4J81 - chains A and D; structure by X-ray diffraction, 1.75 A resolution.

== Chain A ==
Name: Coatomer subunit beta'
Organism: Saccharomyces cerevisiae
Reference sequence: P41811 (COPB2_YEAST); numbering as in UniProt (aligned over 1-301)
Chain sequence (301 residues; each row starts with the number of its first residue):
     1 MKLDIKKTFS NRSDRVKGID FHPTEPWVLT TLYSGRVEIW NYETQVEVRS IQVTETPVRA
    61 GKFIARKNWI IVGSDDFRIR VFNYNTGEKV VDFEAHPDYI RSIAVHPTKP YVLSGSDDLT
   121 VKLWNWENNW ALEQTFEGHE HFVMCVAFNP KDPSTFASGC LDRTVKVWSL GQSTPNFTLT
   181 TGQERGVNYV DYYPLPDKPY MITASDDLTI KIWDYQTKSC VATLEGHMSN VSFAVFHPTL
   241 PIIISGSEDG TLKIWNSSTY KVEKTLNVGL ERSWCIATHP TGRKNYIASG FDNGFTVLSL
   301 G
Unresolved in the structure: 1
Sequence notes: conflict I39 (Leu in P41811)

== Chain D ==
Name: Insulin-induced gene 1 protein
Reference sequence: O15503 (INSI1_HUMAN); residues 1-5 here correspond to UniProt positions 273-277 (UniProt number = residue number + 272)
Chain sequence (5 residues; row label = number of the first residue in the row):
     1 KPHSD

== How chain A and chain D interact ==
Contacting residue pairs (18; chain A residue first):
  R15(A) - D5(D)  hydrogen bond (side chain-backbone)
  K17(A) - D5(D)  hydrogen bond (side chain-backbone)
  Y33(A) - S4(D)  hydrogen bond (side chain-backbone)
  Y33(A) - D5(D)
  R59(A) - H3(D)  hydrogen bond (side chain-backbone)
  R59(A) - S4(D)  hydrogen bond (side chain-backbone)
  R59(A) - D5(D)  hydrogen bond (side chain-backbone)
  D98(A) - K1(D)  salt bridge
  Y99(A) - K1(D)
  R101(A) - P2(D)  hydrogen bond (side chain-backbone)
  R101(A) - H3(D)  hydrogen bond (side chain-backbone)
  D117(A) - K1(D)  salt bridge
  F142(A) - K1(D)
  F142(A) - P2(D)
  M144(A) - H3(D)
  N188(A) - H3(D)
  D206(A) - H3(D)  salt bridge
  R272(A) - D5(D)  salt bridge
Other interface residues (no listed pair), chain A (16 interface residues in all): H141, L161, W274

== Overview ==
16 residues of chain A and 5 residues of chain D are in contact; the contacts include 8 hydrogen bonds and 4
salt bridges. Polar pairs include D98(A)-K1(D), D117(A)-K1(D) and D206(A)-H3(D).
Chain A is Coatomer subunit beta' (Saccharomyces cerevisiae) and chain D is Insulin-induced gene 1 protein;
the structure, Crystal structure of beta'-COP/Insig-1 complex, was determined by X-ray diffraction (same
publication as 4J73, 4J77, 4J78, 4J79, 4J82, 4J84 and 3 further entries).
